1UW9 - chains H and P of the 16 polymer chains in the assembly; structure by X-ray diffraction, 2.05 A resolution.

# Chain H
Name: Ribulose bisphosphate carboxylase large chain
From: Chlamydomonas reinhardtii
Notes: EC 4.1.1.39
Reference sequence: P00877 (RBL_CHLRE); residue numbers follow UniProt; this construct covers 1-475
Sequence (475 residues; row label = number of the first residue in the row):
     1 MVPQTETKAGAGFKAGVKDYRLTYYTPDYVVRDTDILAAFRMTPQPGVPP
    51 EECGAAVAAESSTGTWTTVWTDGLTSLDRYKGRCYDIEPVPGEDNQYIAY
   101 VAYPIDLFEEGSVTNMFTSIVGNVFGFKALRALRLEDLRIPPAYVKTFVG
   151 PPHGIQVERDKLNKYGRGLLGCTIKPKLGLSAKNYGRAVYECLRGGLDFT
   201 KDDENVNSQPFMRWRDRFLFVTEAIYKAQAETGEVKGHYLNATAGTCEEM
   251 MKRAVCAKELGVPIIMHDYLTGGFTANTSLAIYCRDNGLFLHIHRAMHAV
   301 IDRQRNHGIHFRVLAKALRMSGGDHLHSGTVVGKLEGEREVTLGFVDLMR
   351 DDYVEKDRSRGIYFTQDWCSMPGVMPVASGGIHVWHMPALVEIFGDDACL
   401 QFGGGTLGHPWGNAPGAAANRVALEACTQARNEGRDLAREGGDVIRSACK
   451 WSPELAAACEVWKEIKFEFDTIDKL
Disordered / not traced: 1-6
Differences from the reference sequence: conflict Pro46 (Leu in P00877); engineered mutation Thr222 (Ala in P00877), Phe290 (Leu in P00877)
Modified residues: Pro104, Pro151 (4-hydroxyproline; HYP); Lys201 (lysine nz-carboxylic acid; KCX); Cys256, Cys369 (s-methylcysteine; SMC)
Metal / ion sites: Mg2+: Lys201, Asp203, Glu204 (together with 2-carboxyarabinitol-1,5-diphosphate)
Ligand contacts:
  - 2-carboxyarabinitol-1,5-diphosphate (CAP), molecule 1: Glu60, Thr65, Trp66, Asn123
  - 2-carboxyarabinitol-1,5-diphosphate (CAP), molecule 2: Thr173, Lys175, Lys177, Lys201, Asp203, Glu204, His294, Arg295, His298, His327, Lys334, Leu335, Ser379, Gly380, Gly381, Gln401, Phe402, Gly403, Gly404

# Chain P
Name: Ribulose bisphosphate carboxylase small chain 1
From: Chlamydomonas reinhardtii
Notes: EC 4.1.1.39
Reference sequence: P00873 (RBS1_CHLRE); residues 1-140 here correspond to UniProt positions 46-185 (UniProt number = residue number + 45)
Sequence (140 residues; numbered 1 to 140; the number before each row is that of its first residue):
     1 MMVWTPVNNKMFETFSYLPPLTDEQIAAQVDYIVANGWIPCLEFAEADKA
    51 YVSNESAIRFGSVSCLYYDNRYWTMWKLPMFGCRDPMQVLREIVACTKAF
   101 PDAYVRLVAFDNQKQVQIMGFLVQRPKSARDWQPANKRSV
Differences from the reference sequence: conflict Ser128 (Thr173 in P00873), Trp132 (Phe177 in P00873)

# Interface between chain H and chain P
Pairs across the interface (26; chain H residue first):
  Thr7(H) - Arg84(P)
  Thr7(H) - Asp85(P)
  Lys8(H) - Arg84(P)
  Ala9(H) - Gly82(P)
  Gly10(H) - Gly82(P)  hydrogen bond (backbone-backbone)
  Gly10(H) - Arg84(P)
  Ala11(H) - Phe81(P)
  Ala11(H) - Gly82(P)
  Gly12(H) - Phe81(P)
  Phe13(H) - Leu78(P)  hydrophobic
  Trp70(H) - Met75(P)  hydrophobic
  Trp70(H) - Leu78(P)
  Trp70(H) - Pro79(P)
  Trp70(H) - Phe81(P)
  Gly73(H) - Ile39(P)
  Gly73(H) - Phe81(P)
  Gly73(H) - Asn112(P)
  Leu74(H) - Phe81(P)
  Leu74(H) - Phe110(P)  hydrophobic
  Leu74(H) - Asn112(P)
  Leu74(H) - Gln115(P)
  Thr75(H) - Asn112(P)  hydrogen bond (backbone-side chain)
  Thr75(H) - Gln115(P)
  Ser76(H) - Asn112(P)
  Ser76(H) - Gln113(P)
  Arg79(H) - Gln113(P)

# Overview
Chain H and chain P form an interface of 13 and 12 residues respectively; the contacts include 2 hydrogen
bonds. Among the polar pairs are Thr75(H)-Asn112(P) and Gly10(H)-Gly82(P). Chain H binds
2-carboxyarabinitol-1,5-diphosphate. Lys201(H), Asp203(H) and Glu204(H) form the Mg2+ site.
Chain H is Ribulose bisphosphate carboxylase large chain and chain P is Ribulose bisphosphate carboxylase
small chain 1, both from Chlamydomonas reinhardtii; the structure, L290F-A222T chlamydomonas Rubisco mutant,
was determined by X-ray diffraction (same publication as 1UWA).
